Entry 9GGP (X-ray diffraction, 1.84 A resolution); this record covers chains A and B of the 4 polymer chains in the assembly.

== Chain A (and B) ==
Molecule: Alpha-1-antitrypsin
From: Homo sapiens
Notes: chain B of this document is another copy of the same molecule, construct and numbering; everything in this record applies to it too
UniProt: P01009 (A1AT_HUMAN); residues 2-394 here correspond to UniProt positions 26-418 (UniProt number = residue number + 24)
Chain sequence (404 residues; row label = number of the first residue in the row; numbers below 1 keep their minus sign (Met-9 is residue -9)):
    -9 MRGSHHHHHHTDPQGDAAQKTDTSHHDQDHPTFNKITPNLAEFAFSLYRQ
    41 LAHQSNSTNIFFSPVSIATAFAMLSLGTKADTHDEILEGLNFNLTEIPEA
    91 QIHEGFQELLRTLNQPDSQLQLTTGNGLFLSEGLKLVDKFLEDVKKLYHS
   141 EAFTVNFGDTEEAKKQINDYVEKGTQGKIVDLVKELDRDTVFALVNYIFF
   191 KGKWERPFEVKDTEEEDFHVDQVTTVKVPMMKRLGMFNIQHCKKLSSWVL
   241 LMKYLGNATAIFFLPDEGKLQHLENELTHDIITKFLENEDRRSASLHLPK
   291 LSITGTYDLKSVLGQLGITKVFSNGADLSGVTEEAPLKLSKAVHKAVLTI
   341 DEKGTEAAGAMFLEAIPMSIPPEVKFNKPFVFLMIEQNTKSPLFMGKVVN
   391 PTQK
Not modelled in the structure: -9 to 23, 45, 355-394 (chain B: -9 to 359, 394)
Differences from the reference sequence: initiating methionine (-9); expression tag (-8 to 1)

== How chain A and chain B interact ==
Residue-residue contacts (116):
  Thr27(A) with Thr379(B), hydrogen bond (side chain-backbone); Lys380(B)
  Leu30(A) with Pro382(B)
  Ala31(A) with Pro382(B), hydrophobic
  Phe35(A) with Met385(B), hydrophobic
  Tyr38(A) with Val371(B); Met385(B), hydrophobic; Lys387(B)
  Ser47(A) with Val389(B)
  Thr48(A) with Val389(B)
  Asn49(A) with Lys387(B); Val388(B); Val389(B), hydrogen bond (side chain-backbone); Asn390(B), hydrogen bond (side chain-backbone); Gln393(B), hydrogen bond
  Ile50(A) with Gly386(B); Lys387(B), hydrogen bond (backbone-backbone)
  Phe51(A) with Phe372(B), hydrophobic; Phe384(B), hydrophobic; Met385(B)
  Phe52(A) with Phe384(B); Met385(B), hydrogen bond (backbone-backbone)
  Ser53(A) with Leu383(B), hydrogen bond (side chain-backbone); Phe384(B)
  Pro54(A) with Pro382(B); Leu383(B); Phe384(B); Met385(B)
  Val55(A) with Pro382(B)
  Leu99(A) with Thr379(B); Ser381(B)
  Thr102(A) with Asn378(B); Thr379(B)
  Leu103(A) with Glu376(B); Thr379(B); Ser381(B); Leu383(B), hydrophobic
  Leu112(A) with Glu376(B)
  Ile188(A) with Phe384(B), hydrophobic
  Phe190(A) with Met374(B), hydrophobic; Leu383(B), hydrophobic; Phe384(B), hydrophobic
  Asp207(A) with Asn367(B)
  Phe208(A) with Phe366(B); Asn367(B); Lys368(B); Pro369(B); Val389(B); Pro391(B), hydrophobic
  His209(A) with Asn367(B), hydrogen bond (backbone-backbone); Lys368(B); Pro369(B)
  Val210(A) with Val389(B); Asn390(B)
  Val216(A) with Thr392(B)
  Lys217(A) with Thr392(B)
  Val218(A) with Thr392(B)
  Leu224(A) with Pro361(B), hydrophobic
  Ile229(A) with Val364(B), hydrophobic
  Leu240(A) with Phe366(B), hydrophobic
  Lys243(A) with Gln377(B)
  Tyr244(A) with Met374(B)
  Asn247(A) with Glu376(B), hydrogen bond; Gln377(B), hydrogen bond (backbone-backbone); Asn378(B)
  Ala248(A) with Ile375(B); Gln377(B)
  Thr249(A) with Leu373(B); Met374(B); Ile375(B), hydrogen bond (backbone-backbone); Gln377(B), hydrogen bond
  Ala250(A) with Leu373(B)
  Ile251(A) with Phe372(B); Leu373(B), hydrogen bond (backbone-backbone)
  Phe252(A) with Phe366(B), hydrophobic; Phe370(B), hydrophobic; Val371(B); Phe372(B), hydrophobic
  Phe253(A) with Phe370(B); Val371(B), hydrogen bond (backbone-backbone)
  Leu254(A) with Lys365(B); Phe366(B), hydrophobic; Lys368(B)
  Pro255(A) with Lys368(B), hydrogen bond (backbone-side chain); Pro369(B)
  Asp256(A) with Lys368(B)
  Glu257(A) with Lys368(B)
  Leu263(A) with Val371(B), hydrophobic
  Glu264(A) with Lys387(B), salt bridge
  Leu267(A) with Met385(B), hydrophobic
  Ile272(A) with Leu373(B), hydrophobic
  Arg282(A) with Pro362(B)
  Ser283(A) with Pro361(B); Pro362(B)
  Ala284(A) with Pro361(B), hydrophobic; Pro362(B)
  Ser285(A) with Pro362(B), hydrogen bond (backbone-backbone); Glu363(B), hydrogen bond; Val364(B), hydrogen bond (backbone-backbone)
  Leu286(A) with Val364(B); Phe366(B), hydrophobic
  His287(A) with Glu363(B), salt bridge; Val364(B), hydrogen bond (backbone-backbone); Lys365(B); Phe366(B), hydrogen bond (backbone-backbone)
  Leu288(A) with Phe366(B), hydrophobic
  Pro289(A) with Phe366(B)
  Leu291(A) with Val388(B), hydrophobic; Pro391(B), hydrophobic
  Ser292(A) with Gln393(B)
  Ile293(A) with Gln393(B)
  Thr294(A) with Gln393(B), hydrogen bond (backbone-side chain)
  Leu338(A) with Phe372(B), hydrophobic
  Thr345(A) with Met374(B)
  Ala347(A) with Phe384(B), hydrophobic
  Ala348(A) with Phe384(B)
Also at the interface, not in a pair above, chain A (71 interface residues in all): Asn24, Ala34, Ala42, Met220, Leu260, Leu276, Lys290, Gly349

== In short ==
Chain A and chain B form an interface of 71 and 33 residues respectively, with 21 hydrogen bonds and 2 salt
bridges. Among the polar pairs are Glu264(A)-Lys387(B), His287(A)-Glu363(B) and Thr27(A)-Thr379(B).
Both chains are Alpha-1-antitrypsin (Homo sapiens). Entry 9GGP (Alpha-1-antitrypsin in complex with the Fab
fragment of an anti-polymer antibody) was determined by X-ray diffraction.
